Entry 6XYD (X-ray diffraction, 1.81 A resolution); this record covers chains B and C of the 4 polymer chains in the assembly.

== Chain B (and C) ==
Molecule: Uncharacterized protein
Source organism: Trypanosoma cruzi (strain CL Brener)
Notes: chain C of this document is another copy of the same molecule, construct and numbering; everything in this record applies to it too
UniProtKB: Q4D6Q6 (Q4D6Q6_TRYCC); residue numbers follow UniProt; this construct covers 1-116
Amino-acid sequence (119 residues; numbered -2 to 116; the number before each row is that of its first residue; numbers below 1 keep their minus sign (Gly-2 is residue -2)):
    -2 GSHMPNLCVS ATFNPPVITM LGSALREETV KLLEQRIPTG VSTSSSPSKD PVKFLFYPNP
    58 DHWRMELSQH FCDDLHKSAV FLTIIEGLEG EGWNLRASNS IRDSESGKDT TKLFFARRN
Disordered / not traced: -2, 37-47, 116 (chain C: 38-48, 116)
Sequence notes: expression tag (-2 to 0)
Modified residues: Cys69 (S-hydroxycysteine; CSO)
Metal / ion sites: Na+: Arg93 (shared with 1 residue of chain A; Arg93(C) of chain C; 1 residue of chain D); Mg2+ site 1: Ser95 (shared with 1 residue of chain A; Ser95(C) of chain C; 1 residue of chain D); Mg2+ site 2: Ser97 (shared with 1 residue of chain A; Ser97(C) of chain C; 1 residue of chain D)

== Interface between chain B and chain C ==
Residue-residue contacts (49; chain B residue first):
  Met1(B) - Glu83(C)
  Met1(B) - Glu86(C)
  Met1(B) - Gly87(C)
  Met1(B) - Arg115(C)
  Pro2(B) - Glu83(C)
  Asn3(B) - Leu79(C)
  Asn3(B) - Ile82(C)
  Asn3(B) - Glu83(C)  hydrogen bond (backbone-side chain)
  Asn3(B) - Glu86(C)  hydrogen bond
  Leu4(B) - Leu79(C)
  Cys5(B) - Ser75(C)
  Cys5(B) - Leu79(C)  hydrophobic
  Ser7(B) - Asp71(C)
  Ser7(B) - Ser75(C)
  Leu18(B) - Leu72(C)  hydrophobic
  Leu18(B) - Ser75(C)
  Leu18(B) - Ala76(C)
  Leu18(B) - Leu79(C)
  Gly19(B) - Leu79(C)
  Ser20(B) - Glu83(C)
  Asn56(B) - His73(C)
  Pro57(B) - Leu72(C)
  Pro57(B) - His73(C)
  Pro57(B) - Ala76(C)  hydrophobic
  His59(B) - Leu72(C)
  Arg93(B) - Leu92(C)  hydrogen bond (side chain-backbone)
  Arg93(B) - Arg93(C)
  Ala94(B) - Leu92(C)  hydrophobic
  Ala94(B) - Ala94(C)
  Ala94(B) - Ser95(C)
  Ser95(B) - Ser95(C)
  Asn96(B) - Ser95(C)  hydrogen bond
  Asn96(B) - Asn96(C)
  Asn96(B) - Ser97(C)  hydrogen bond
  Asn96(B) - Thr108(C)
  Ser97(B) - Ser97(C)
  Ile98(B) - Ser97(C)
  Ile98(B) - Ile98(C)
  Ile98(B) - Arg99(C)
  Arg99(B) - Arg99(C)
  Asp100(B) - Arg99(C)  salt bridge
  Ser101(B) - Ser101(C)  hydrogen bond
  Thr107(B) - Asp71(C)
  Lys109(B) - Asp71(C)  salt bridge
  Lys109(B) - Ser75(C)  hydrogen bond
  Lys109(B) - Phe78(C)
  Phe111(B) - Phe78(C)  hydrophobic
  Phe111(B) - Ile82(C)  hydrophobic
  Phe111(B) - Leu92(C)  hydrophobic
Also at the interface, not in a pair above, chain B (27 interface residues in all): Ser-1, Thr16, Glu102
Also at the interface, not in a pair above, chain C (25 interface residues in all): Arg33, Asn91, Asp106

== Overview ==
27 residues of chain B and 25 residues of chain C are in contact; the contacts include 7 hydrogen bonds and 2
salt bridges. Polar pairs include Asp100(B)-Arg99(C), Lys109(B)-Asp71(C) and Asn3(B)-Glu83(C).
Chain B and chain C are both Uncharacterized protein (Trypanosoma cruzi (strain CL Brener)); the structure,
Crystal structure of Q4D6Q6, a conserved kinetoplastid-specific protein from Trypanosoma cruzi, was determined
by X-ray diffraction together with 6XYB from the same study.
